PDB entry 5FUU | electron microscopy, 4.19 A resolution (low resolution: residue-level contacts below are approximate; hydrogen-bond / salt-bridge calls are withheld) | chains A and B of the 10 polymer chains in the assembly

# Chain A
Molecule: HIV-1 envelope glycoprotein GP160
From: Human immunodeficiency virus 1
Notes: fragment: gp120, residues 30-502
UniProtKB: Q75760 (Q75760_9HIV1); the construct lacks a stretch of the UniProt sequence and is renumbered around it, so the offset changes along the chain: 31-147 = UniProt 30-146; 150-309 = UniProt 147-306; 312-321 = UniProt 307-316; 322-355 = UniProt 318-351; 3 more segments
Amino-acid sequence (473 residues; numbered 31 to 511 plus 1 insertion-coded residue; 9 numbers in that range are skipped by the numbering (no residue carries them; nothing is unmodelled there); the number before each row is that of its first residue):
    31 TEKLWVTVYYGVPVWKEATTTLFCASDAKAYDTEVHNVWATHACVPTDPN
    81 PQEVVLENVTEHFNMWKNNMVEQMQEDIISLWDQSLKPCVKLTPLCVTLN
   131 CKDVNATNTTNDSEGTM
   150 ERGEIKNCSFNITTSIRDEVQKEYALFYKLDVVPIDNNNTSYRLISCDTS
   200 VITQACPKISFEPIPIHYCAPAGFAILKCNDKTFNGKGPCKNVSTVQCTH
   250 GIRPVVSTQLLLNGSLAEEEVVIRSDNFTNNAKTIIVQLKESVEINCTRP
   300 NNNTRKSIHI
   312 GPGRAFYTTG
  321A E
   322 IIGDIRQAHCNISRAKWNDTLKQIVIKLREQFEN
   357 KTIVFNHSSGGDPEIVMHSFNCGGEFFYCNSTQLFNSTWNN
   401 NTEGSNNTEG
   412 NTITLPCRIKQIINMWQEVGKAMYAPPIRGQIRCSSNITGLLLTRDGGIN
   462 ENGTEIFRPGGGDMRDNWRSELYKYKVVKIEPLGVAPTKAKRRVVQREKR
Disordered / not traced: 58-63, 138-147, 403-407, 509-511
Construct notes: engineered mutation Thr31 (Val30 in Q75760)
Cystine bridges: Cys54-Cys74, Cys119-Cys205, Cys126-Cys196, Cys131-Cys157, Cys218-Cys247, Cys228-Cys239, Cys296-Cys331, Cys378-Cys445, Cys385-Cys418
Glycans and other covalent adducts: N-acetylglucosamine (NAG) linked to Asn88, Asn135, Asn156, Asn160, Asn241, Asn276, Asn295, Asn301, Asn332, Asn339, Asn355, Asn362, Asn386, Asn397, Asn448; glycan linked to Asn262, Asn392
From the paper describing this entry:
  - post-translational modification sites: Asn88, Asn241, Asn262, Asn276, Asn448

# Chain B
Molecule: HIV-1 envelope glycoprotein GP160
From: Human immunodeficiency virus 1
Notes: fragment: gp41, residues 503-655
UniProtKB: Q6BC19 (Q6BC19_9HIV1); residues 512-664 here correspond to UniProt positions 503-655 (UniProt number = residue number - 9)
Amino-acid sequence (153 residues; row label = number of the first residue in the row):
   512 AVGIGAVFLGFLGAAGSTMGAASMTLTVQARLLLSGIVQQQNNLLRAIEA
   562 QQRMLQLTVWGIKQLQARVLAVERYLGDQQLLGIWGCSGKLICTTAVPWN
   612 ASWSNKSLDRIWNNMTWMEWEREIDNYTSEIYTLIEESQNQQEKNEQELL
   662 ELD
Disordered / not traced: 512-520
Cystine bridges: Cys598-Cys604
Glycans and other covalent adducts: glycan linked to Asn611, Asn637; N-acetylglucosamine (NAG) linked to Asn616, Asn625
From the paper describing this entry:
  - post-translational modification sites: Asn611, Asn616, Asn625, Asn637
  - conformationally variable residues (order/disorder transition): Ala512 to Leu520

# Chain A / chain B interface
Residue-residue contacts (98; chain A residue first):
  Leu34(A) with Pro609(B); Trp610(B); Leu619(B)
  Trp35(A) with Ala607(B); Val608(B); Pro609(B)
  Val36(A) with Thr606(B); Val608(B); Trp610(B); Trp614(B)
  Thr37(A) with Cys604(B)
  Val38(A) with Trp596(B); Leu602(B); Ile603(B); Cys604(B)
  Tyr39(A) with Leu537(B); Leu602(B); Ile603(B); Trp623(B); Trp628(B)
  Tyr40(A) with Gln590(B); Leu593(B); Leu602(B)
  Gly41(A) with Phe522(B); Leu537(B); Gln540(B)
  Val42(A) with Leu537(B); Trp628(B)
  Pro43(A) with Leu523(B); Ala525(B); Ala526(B)
  Val44(A) with Trp628(B); Glu632(B)
  Trp45(A) with Ala526(B); Met629(B)
  Thr50(A) with Leu581(B)
  Thr51(A) with Lys574(B); Gln577(B)
  Phe53(A) with Gln575(B)
  Cys54(A) with Trp571(B)
  Trp69(A) with Trp571(B)
  Ala70(A) with Trp571(B)
  Thr71(A) with Trp571(B)
  His72(A) with Gln563(B)
  Ala73(A) with Gln563(B); Leu566(B); Thr569(B)
  Cys74(A) with Trp571(B)
  Val75(A) with Leu556(B)
  Pro76(A) with Leu556(B); Ile559(B)
  Val84(A) with Gly521(B)
  Leu86(A) with Leu523(B)
  Glu87(A) with Gly527(B)
  Asn88(A) with Gly527(B)
  Val89(A) with Ala526(B); Gly527(B)
  Asp107(A) with Val570(B); Trp571(B); Lys574(B)
  Ser110(A) with Val570(B)
  Leu111(A) with Trp571(B)
  Gln114(A) with Thr569(B); Val570(B)
  Ile215(A) with Trp571(B)
  Pro220(A) with Ala578(B)
  Ala221(A) with Leu545(B); Ala582(B)
  Gly222(A) with Arg585(B)
  Phe223(A) with Leu581(B); Arg585(B)
  Lys490(A) with Arg585(B)
  Ile491(A) with Leu523(B); Leu544(B); Arg585(B)
  Glu492(A) with Arg585(B)
  Pro493(A) with Asp589(B)
  Leu494(A) with Asp589(B); Leu592(B); Trp596(B)
  Val496(A) with Trp631(B)
  Ala497(A) with Trp610(B); Trp623(B)
  Pro498(A) with Trp610(B); Leu619(B); Ile622(B); Trp623(B)
  Thr499(A) with Leu619(B)
  Ala501(A) with Thr605(B)
  Lys502(A) with Thr605(B)
  Arg503(A) with Gly597(B); Thr605(B); Thr606(B); Ala607(B); Gln650(B); Glu654(B)
  Val505(A) with Glu654(B)
  Val506(A) with Glu657(B)
Other interface residues (no listed pair), chain A (53 interface residues in all): Leu52
Other interface residues (no listed pair), chain B (59 interface residues in all): Met530, Leu568, Gly572, Cys598, Ile635, Ile642, Tyr643, Ile646, Leu661

# In short
Chain A and chain B form an interface of 53 and 59 residues respectively. Covalently linked
N-acetylglucosamine: at Asn88(A), Asn135(A), Asn156(A), Asn160(A), Asn241(A) and Asn276(A) and 9 more.
N-acetylglucosamine is covalently linked to Asn616(B) and Asn625(B). The paper reports modification sites
Asn88(A), Asn241(A) and Asn611(B) among others; conformational variability at Ala512(B).
Chain A is HIV-1 envelope glycoprotein GP160 and chain B is HIV-1 envelope glycoprotein GP160, both from Human
immunodeficiency virus 1; the structure, Ectodomain of cleaved wild type JR-FL EnvdCT trimer in complex with
PGT151 Fab, was determined by electron microscopy.
